8JH4 - chains N and c of the 23 polymer chains in the assembly; structure by electron microscopy, 3.20 A resolution.

# Chain N
Molecule: 198-nt DNA strand
From: synthetic construct
Sequence (198 nucleotides; each row starts with the number of its first residue; numbers below 1 keep their minus sign (DG-125 is residue -125)):
  -125 GCTTACGTCAGTCTGGCCATCTTTGTGTTTGGTGTGTTTGGGTGGTGGCC
   -75 GTTTTCGTTGTTTTTTTCTGTCTCGTGCCTGGTGTCTTGGGTGTAATCCC
   -25 CTTGGCGGTTAAAACGCGGGGGACAGCGCGTACGTGCGTTTAAGCGGTGC
    25 TAGAGCTGTCTACGACCAATTGAGCGGCCTCGGCACCGGGATTCTGAT
Unresolved in the structure: -125 to -106, -43 to -32

# Chain c
Molecule: Histone H2A type 1-B/E
From: Homo sapiens
Reference sequence: P04908 (H2A1B_HUMAN); residues 0-129 here correspond to UniProt positions 1-130 (UniProt number = residue number + 1)
Amino-acid sequence (130 residues; each row starts with the number of its first residue; numbering starts at 0):
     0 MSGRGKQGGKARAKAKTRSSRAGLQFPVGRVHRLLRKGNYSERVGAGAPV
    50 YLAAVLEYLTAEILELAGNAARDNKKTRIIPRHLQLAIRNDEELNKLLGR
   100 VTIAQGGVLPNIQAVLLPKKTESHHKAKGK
Unresolved in the structure: 0-13, 119-129
Swiss-Prot annotation at these positions:
  - modified residue: Ser1 (N-acetylserine), Arg3 (Citrulline), Lys5 (N6-(2-hydroxyisobutyryl)lysine), Lys9 (N6-(2-hydroxyisobutyryl)lysine), Lys13 (N6-(beta-hydroxybutyryl)lysine), Lys36 (N6-(2-hydroxyisobutyryl)lysine), Lys74 (N6-(2-hydroxyisobutyryl)lysine), Lys75 (N6-(2-hydroxyisobutyryl)lysine), Lys95 (N6-(2-hydroxyisobutyryl)lysine), Gln104 (N5-methylglutamine), Lys118 (N6-(2-hydroxyisobutyryl)lysine), Lys119 (N6-crotonyllysine), Thr120 (Phosphothreonine), Lys125 (N6-crotonyllysine)
  - cross-link (Glycyl lysine isopeptide (Lys-Gly)): Lys13 (interchain with G-Cter in ubiquitin), Lys15 (interchain with G-Cter in ubiquitin), Lys119 (interchain with G-Cter in ubiquitin)

# Chain N / chain c interface
Contacting residue pairs (10; chain N residue first):
  DG38(N) with Arg42(c), phosphate contact; Val43(c), sugar contact; Gly44(c), phosphate contact; Ala45(c), hydrogen bond to the phosphate
  DA39(N) with Arg42(c), phosphate contact; Val43(c), hydrogen bond to the phosphate
  DG48(N) with Arg29(c), hydrogen bond to the phosphate
  DC49(N) with Arg29(c), salt bridge to the phosphate
  DC58(N) with Lys74(c), phosphate contact; Lys75(c), salt bridge to the phosphate
Also at the interface, not in a pair above, chain N (7 interface residues in all): DG57, DA59
Also at the interface, not in a pair above, chain c (11 interface residues in all): His31, Glu41, Gly46, Thr76

# Summary
7 residues of chain N face 11 of chain c across their interface, with 3 hydrogen bonds and 2 salt bridges.
Polar contacts include DG38(N)-Ala45(c), DA39(N)-Val43(c) and DG48(N)-Arg29(c).
Here chain N is a 198-nt DNA strand (synthetic construct) and chain c is Histone H2A type 1-B/E (Homo
sapiens). Entry 8JH4 (RNA polymerase II elongation complex containing 60 bp upstream DNA loop, stalled at
SHL(-1) of the ...) was determined by electron microscopy, deposited together with 8JH2 and 8JH3.
